Entry 8U82 (electron microscopy, 3.84 A resolution); this record covers chains K1 and K5 of the 20 polymer chains in the assembly.

[Chain K1 (and K5)]
Molecule: BTB/POZ domain-containing protein KCTD5
Organism: Homo sapiens
Notes: chain K5 of this document is another copy of the same molecule, construct and numbering; everything in this record applies to it too
UniProt: Q9NXV2 (KCTD5_HUMAN); numbering as in UniProt (aligned over 1-234)
Amino-acid sequence (234 residues; numbered 1 to 234; the number before each row is that of its first residue):
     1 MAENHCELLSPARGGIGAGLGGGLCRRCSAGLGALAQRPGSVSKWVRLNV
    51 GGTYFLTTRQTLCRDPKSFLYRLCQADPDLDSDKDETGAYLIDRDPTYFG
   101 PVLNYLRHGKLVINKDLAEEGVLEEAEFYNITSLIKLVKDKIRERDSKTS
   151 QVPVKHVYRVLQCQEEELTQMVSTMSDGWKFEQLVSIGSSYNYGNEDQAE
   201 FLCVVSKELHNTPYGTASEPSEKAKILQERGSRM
Unresolved in the structure: 1-39, 234
UniProt features mapped onto this chain:
  - modified residue: A2 (N-acetylalanine), S10 (Phosphoserine)
From the paper describing this entry:
  - conformationally variable residues (domain motion): D146 to K155
  - mutagenesis - F128A, L161R: abolished catalytic activity (ubiquitylation activity)
  - mutagenesis - L209* (10-fold): decreased binding to Gbeta 
  - mutagenesis - L209*: decreased catalytic activity (activity)
  - mutagenesis - F128A: unchanged binding to Gbeta 
  - mutagenesis - L161R: abolished catalytic activity with Guanine nucleotide-binding protein G(I)/G(S)/G(T) subunit beta-1
  - mutagenesis - L209* (10-fold): decreased binding to Guanine nucleotide-binding protein G(I)/G(S)/G(T) subunit beta-1
  - mutagenesis - L209*: decreased catalytic activity with Guanine nucleotide-binding protein G(I)/G(S)/G(T) subunit beta-1

[Chain K1 / chain K5 interface]
Residue-residue contacts (44):
  W45(K1) - L91(K5)
  L56(K1) - N49(K5)
  L56(K1) - G51(K5)
  L56(K1) - G52(K5)
  T57(K1) - D93(K5)
  T58(K1) - D93(K5)  hydrogen bond (backbone-side chain)
  R107(K1) - D93(K5)  hydrogen bond (side chain-backbone)
  R107(K1) - R94(K5)
  H108(K1) - R94(K5)
  V112(K1) - A118(K5)  hydrophobic
  N114(K1) - D116(K5)
  N114(K1) - L117(K5)
  K115(K1) - D116(K5)  hydrogen bond (backbone-backbone)
  K115(K1) - L117(K5)
  K115(K1) - A118(K5)
  L168(K1) - L202(K5)  hydrophobic
  T169(K1) - V160(K5)
  V172(K1) - Y158(K5)  hydrophobic
  V172(K1) - V160(K5)  hydrophobic
  S173(K1) - Y158(K5)
  S173(K1) - R159(K5)
  D177(K1) - K155(K5)
  D177(K1) - N211(K5)  hydrogen bond
  G178(K1) - K155(K5)
  K180(K1) - V154(K5)  hydrogen bond (side chain-backbone)
  K180(K1) - K155(K5)
  K180(K1) - H156(K5)  hydrogen bond
  K180(K1) - Y158(K5)
  F181(K1) - Y158(K5)
  F181(K1) - Q183(K5)
  Q183(K1) - Q183(K5)
  L184(K1) - Q183(K5)  hydrogen bond (backbone-side chain)
  L184(K1) - V185(K5)
  Y193(K1) - G188(K5)
  Y193(K1) - S189(K5)
  Y193(K1) - S190(K5)
  N195(K1) - G188(K5)
  N195(K1) - S190(K5)  hydrogen bond
  F201(K1) - V185(K5)  hydrophobic
  F201(K1) - I187(K5)  hydrophobic
  E208(K1) - V152(K5)
  E208(K1) - P153(K5)
  H210(K1) - V152(K5)
  H210(K1) - P153(K5)
Interface residues without a listed pair, chain K1 (31 interface residues in all): R47, Y54, I113, D116, E165, M175, W179
Interface residues without a listed pair, chain K5 (31 interface residues in all): Y98, K115, E119, G121, E124, V204

[In short]
Chain K1 and chain K5 each contribute 31 residues to their interface; the contacts include 8 hydrogen bonds.
Polar pairs include T58(K1)-D93(K5), R107(K1)-D93(K5) and D177(K1)-N211(K5). The paper reports that F128A and
L161R of chain K1 abolish catalytic activity (ubiquitylation activity); conformational variability at
D146(K1).
Chain K1 and chain K5 are both BTB/POZ domain-containing protein KCTD5 (Homo sapiens); the structure,
KCTD5/Cullin3/Gbeta1gamma2 Complex: State B From Composite RELION Multi-body Refinement Map, was determined by
electron microscopy (same publication as 8U7Z, 8U80, 8U81, 8U83 and 8U84).
